Entry 9H8G (electron microscopy, 2.09 A resolution); this record covers chains A and K of the 13 polymer chains in the assembly.

[Chain A]
Molecule: 16S rRNA fragment
Source organism: Escherichia coli
Sequence (1541 nucleotides; row label = number of the first residue in the row; note: 1 number in that range is skipped by the numbering (no residue carries it; nothing is unmodelled there)):
     1 AAAUUGAAGA GUUUGAUCAU GGCUCAGAUU GAACGCUGGC GGCAGGCCUA ACACAUGCAA
    61 GUCGAACGGU AACAGGAAGA AGCUUGCUUC UUUGCUGACG AGUGGCGGAC GGGUGAGUAA
   121 UGUCUGGGAA ACUGCCUGAU GGAGGGGGAU AACUACUGGA AACGGUAGCU AAUACCGCAU
   181 AACGUCGCAA GACCAAAGAG GGGGACCUUC GGGCCUCUUG CCAUCGGAUG UGCCCAGAUG
   241 GGAUUAGCUA GUAGGUGGGG UAACGGCUCA CCUAGGCGAC GAUCCCUAGC UGGUCUGAGA
   301 GGAUGACCAG CCACACUGGA ACUGAGACAC GGUCCAGACU CCUACGGGAG GCAGCAGUGG
   361 GGAAUAUUGC ACAAUGGGCG CAAGCCUGAU GCAGCCAUGC CGCGUGUAUG AAGAAGGCCU
   421 UCGGGUUGUA AAGUACUUUC AGCGGGGAGG AAGGGAGUAA AGUUAAUACC UUUGCUCAUU
   481 GACGUUACCC GCAGAAGAAG CACCGGCUAA CUCCGUGCCA GCAGCCXCGG UAAUACGGAG
   541 GGUGCAAGCG UUAAUCGGAA UUACUGGGCG UAAAGCGCAC GCAGGCGGUU UGUUAAGUCA
   601 GAUGUGAAAU CCCCGGGCUC AACCUGGGAA CUGCAUCUGA UACUGGCAAG CUUGAGUCUC
   661 GUAGAGGGGG GUAGAAUUCC AGGUGUAGCG GUGAAAUGCG UAGAGAUCUG GAGGAAUACC
   721 GGUGGCGAAG GCGGCCCCCU GGACGAAGAC UGACGCUCAG GUGCGAAAGC GUGGGGAGCA
   781 AACAGGAUUA GAUACCCUGG UAGUCCACGC CGUAAACGAU GUCGACUUGG AGGUUGUGCC
   841 CUUGAGGCGU GGCUUCCGGA GCUAACGCGU UAAGUCGACC GCCUGGGGAG UACGGCCGCA
   901 AGGUUAAAAC UCAAAUGAAU UGACGGGGGC
   932 CCGCACAAGC GGUGGAGCAU GUGGUUUAAU UCGAUGXAAC GCGAAGAACC UUACCUGGUC
   992 UUGACAUCCA CGGAAGUUUU CAGAGAUGAG AAUGUGCCUU CGGGAACCGU GAGACAGGUG
  1052 CUGCAUGGCU GUCGUCAGCU CGUGUUGUGA AAUGUUGGGU UAAGUCCCGC AACGAGCGCA
  1112 ACCCUUAUCC UUUGUUGCCA GCGGUCCGGC CGGGAACUCA AAGGAGACUG CCAGUGAUAA
  1172 ACUGGAGGAA GGUGGGGAUG ACGUCAAGUC AUCAUGGCCC UUACGACCAG GGCUACACAC
  1232 GUGCUACAAU GGCGCAUACA AAGAGAAGCG ACCUCGCGAG AGCAAGCGGA CCUCAUAAAG
  1292 UGCGUCGUAG UCCGGAUUGG AGUCUGCAAC UCGACUCCAU GAAGUCGGAA UCGCUAGUAA
  1352 UCGUGGAUCA GAAUGCCACG GUGAAUACGU UCCCGGCCUU GUACACACCG CCCGUXACAC
  1412 CAUGGGAGUG GGUUGCAAAA GAAGUAGGUA GCUUAACCUU CGGGAGGGCG CUUACCACUU
  1472 UGUGAUUCAU GACUGGGGUG AAGUCGUAAC AAGGUAACCG UAGGGGAACC UGCGGUUGGA
  1532 UCACCUCCUU A
Disordered / not traced: 932-1386, 1535-1542
Modified / non-standard residues: PSU (pseudouridine-5'-monophosphate) at position 516, G7M (N7-methyl-guanosine-5'-monophosphate) at position 527, 2MG (2N-methylguanosine-5'-monophosphate) at position 967, 5MC (5-methylcytidine-5'-monophosphate) at position 968, 2MG (2N-methylguanosine-5'-monophosphate) at position 1208, 4OC (4n,o2'-methylcytidine-5'-monophosphate) at position 1402, 5MC (5-methylcytidine-5'-monophosphate) at position 1407, UR3 (3-methyluridine-5'-monophoshate) at position 1498, 2MG (2N-methylguanosine-5'-monophosphate) at position 1516, MA6 (6N-dimethyladenosine-5'-monophoshate) at position 1518, MA6 (6N-dimethyladenosine-5'-monophoshate) at position 1519
Ion coordination: Mg2+ site 1: A8, A298; K+ site 1: G11, U12, G21, G22; K+ site 2: U12, C526, G7M_527, A914; Mg2+ site 2: U13, U14; Mg2+ site 3 near G21 (its only coordinating residue here); Mg2+ site 4: C48, G115; Mg2+ site 5 near A53 (its only coordinating residue here); Mg2+ site 6 near U56 (its only coordinating residue here); Mg2+ site 7: A59, U387; K+ site 3: G61, U62, G104, G105; Mg2+ site 8 near G100 (its only coordinating residue here); K+ site 4: G107, G108, G326; 43 more Mg2+ sites not listed; 27 more K+ sites not listed
Small-molecule neighbours: A1IC4 ((2S,3S)-2-[[(2S)-2-[[(2S,4S)-5-aminocarbonyloxy-4-oxidanyl-2-[[(2S,3R)-3-oxidanylpiperidin-2-yl]carbonylamino]pentanoyl]amino]-3-(1H-imidazol-4-yl)propanoyl]amino]-3-(2-chloranyl-1H-imidazol-4-yl)-3-oxidanyl-propanoic acid): U692, G693, U788, U789, G791, A792, A794, C795, C796, U1506
What the authors report for this chain:
  - binding site for A1IC4: G693, U788 to G791, A794 to C796, U1506
  - conformationally variable residues: U793
  - contacts within the chain: G926-G1505 (pi stacking)

[Chain K]
Protein: Small ribosomal subunit protein uS11
Source organism: Escherichia coli
Reference sequence: P0A7R9 (RS11_ECOLI); residues 1-129 here = UniProt positions 1-129
Chain sequence (129 residues; row label = number of the first residue in the row):
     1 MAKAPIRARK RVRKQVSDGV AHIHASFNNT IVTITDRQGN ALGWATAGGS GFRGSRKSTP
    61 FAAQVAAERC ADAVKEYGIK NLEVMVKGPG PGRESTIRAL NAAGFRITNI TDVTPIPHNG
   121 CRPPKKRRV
Disordered / not traced: 1-12
Ion coordination: Mg2+ near Asn28 (its only coordinating residue here)
Small-molecule neighbours: A1IC4 ((2S,3S)-2-[[(2S)-2-[[(2S,4S)-5-aminocarbonyloxy-4-oxidanyl-2-[[(2S,3R)-3-oxidanylpiperidin-2-yl]carbonylamino]pentanoyl]amino]-3-(1H-imidazol-4-yl)propanoyl]amino]-3-(2-chloranyl-1H-imidazol-4-yl)-3-oxidanyl-propanoic acid): Arg127, Arg128, Val129
What the authors report for this chain:
  - binding site for A1IC4: Val129

[Chain A / chain K interface]
Contacting residue pairs (72):
  G674(A) - His118(K)  base contact
  A675(A) - Ile116(K)  hydrogen bond to the sugar
  A675(A) - Pro117(K)  base contact
  A675(A) - His118(K)  hydrogen bond to the sugar
  A675(A) - Gly120(K)  base contact
  A676(A) - Pro115(K)  phosphate contact
  A676(A) - Ile116(K)  sugar contact
  A676(A) - Pro117(K)  sugar contact
  A676(A) - Cys121(K)  base contact
  U677(A) - Cys121(K)  sugar contact
  G683(A) - Gly39(K)  hydrogen bond to the base
  G683(A) - Asn40(K)  base contact
  U684(A) - Asn40(K)  sugar contact
  U684(A) - Ala41(K)  hydrogen bond to the sugar
  G685(A) - Ala41(K)  sugar contact
  U686(A) - Leu42(K)  phosphate contact
  U686(A) - Trp44(K)  hydrogen bond to the sugar
  A687(A) - Trp44(K)  sugar contact
  G688(A) - Thr46(K)  hydrogen bond to the phosphate
  G688(A) - Gly49(K)  phosphate contact
  C689(A) - Asn29(K)  hydrogen bond to the phosphate
  C689(A) - Thr46(K)  hydrogen bond to the phosphate
  C689(A) - Gly48(K)  hydrogen bond to the phosphate
  C689(A) - Gly49(K)  hydrogen bond to the phosphate
  G690(A) - Asn29(K)  hydrogen bond to the phosphate
  G690(A) - Lys57(K)  base contact
  G691(A) - Asn28(K)  hydrogen bond to the phosphate
  G691(A) - Lys57(K)  hydrogen bond to the base
  U692(A) - Asn28(K)  hydrogen bond to the phosphate
  U692(A) - Gly54(K)  base contact
  U692(A) - Ser55(K)  base contact
  U692(A) - Arg127(K)  hydrogen bond to the phosphate
  G693(A) - Arg127(K)  salt bridge to the phosphate
  A694(A) - Ser55(K)  hydrogen bond to the phosphate
  A695(A) - Gly54(K)  phosphate contact
  A704(A) - Trp44(K)  base contact
  G705(A) - Trp44(K)  base contact
  A706(A) - Thr33(K)  sugar contact
  A706(A) - Ala41(K)  base contact
  U707(A) - His22(K)  phosphate contact
  U707(A) - Gly39(K)  hydrogen bond to the sugar
  U707(A) - Lys87(K)  salt bridge to the phosphate
  C708(A) - Gln38(K)  sugar contact
  C708(A) - Gly39(K)  sugar contact
  G714(A) - Cys121(K)  hydrogen bond to the base
  A715(A) - Gly120(K)  base contact
  A716(A) - Asn119(K)  hydrogen bond to the sugar
  A716(A) - Gly120(K)  sugar contact
  U717(A) - Asn119(K)  sugar contact
  A718(A) - His118(K)  stacking on the base
  A718(A) - Asn119(K)  sugar contact
  G778(A) - Cys121(K)  sugar contact
  G778(A) - Arg122(K)  hydrogen bond to the sugar
  C779(A) - Arg122(K)  sugar contact
  C779(A) - Pro123(K)  sugar contact
  C779(A) - Pro124(K)  phosphate contact
  C779(A) - Lys125(K)  phosphate contact
  A780(A) - Pro124(K)  phosphate contact
  A780(A) - Lys125(K)  hydrogen bond to the phosphate
  A781(A) - Lys125(K)  salt bridge to the phosphate
  C795(A) - Arg128(K)  hydrogen bond to the sugar
  C796(A) - Arg127(K)  hydrogen bond to the phosphate
  C796(A) - Arg128(K)  hydrogen bond to the phosphate
  C796(A) - Val129(K)  sugar contact
  C797(A) - Arg127(K)  salt bridge to the phosphate
  U1506(A) - Arg128(K)  hydrogen bond to the base
  U1522(A) - Lys125(K)  phosphate contact
  U1522(A) - Arg128(K)  salt bridge to the phosphate
  G1523(A) - Lys125(K)  salt bridge to the phosphate
  G1523(A) - Arg128(K)  salt bridge to the phosphate
  C1524(A) - Arg122(K)  salt bridge to the phosphate
  G1525(A) - Arg122(K)  salt bridge to the phosphate
Interface residues without a listed pair, chain A (41 interface residues in all): A777, A1507
Interface residues without a listed pair, chain K (39 interface residues in all): His24, Ser26, Ile31, Thr35, Ala47, Arg53, Tyr77, Lys126

[Summary]
Chain A and chain K form an interface of 41 and 39 residues respectively, with 25 hydrogen bonds, 9 salt
bridges and 1 aromatic stacking contact. Among the polar pairs are G683(A)-Gly39(K), G691(A)-Lys57(K) and
G714(A)-Cys121(K). The paper reports a binding site for A1IC4 at G693(A), U788(A) and Val129(K) among others;
conformational variability at U793(A).
Chain A is 16S rRNA fragment and chain K is Small ribosomal subunit protein uS11, both from Escherichia coli;
the structure, Complex 5 30S-GE81112, was determined by electron microscopy (same publication as 9H9H, 9H9I,
9H9J, 9H9K, 9H9L, 9H9M and 9H9N).
